Entry 8UN1 (electron microscopy, 3.90 A resolution); this record covers chains I and J of the 21 polymer chains in the assembly.

== Chain I ==
Name: T33-ml23-redesigned-CutA-fold
Source organism: synthetic construct
Chain sequence (101 residues; numbered 17 to 117; the number before each row is that of its first residue):
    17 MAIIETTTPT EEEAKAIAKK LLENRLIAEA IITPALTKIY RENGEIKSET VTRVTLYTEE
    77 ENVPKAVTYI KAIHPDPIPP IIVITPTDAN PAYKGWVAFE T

== Chain J ==
Name: T33-ml23-redesigned-tandem-BMC-T-fold
Source organism: synthetic construct
Chain sequence (190 residues; each row starts with the number of its first residue):
    16 DPERPALGIL ELSSYARGVK VADAALKAAP VKLLKCEPVE PGRALIMLLG EPEDVAKAMI
    76 AALDVAGLGS GNLIDYALIP EIHPQLLPFL KEYKKSEPIK DPNKAIIVAE VSTVAAAIEA
   136 ADVALRLANV ELTSMRLAEH IGGRASFTLI GDKEDVEKAA RAIRGVAGER LLDLEIIEKP
   196 VEALIGNEFF
Unresolved in the structure: 204-205

== Interface between chain I and chain J ==
Residue-residue contacts (8):
  Lys81(I) with Met74(J), hydrogen bond (side chain-backbone); Ile75(J)
  Tyr85(I) with Glu68(J), hydrogen bond
  Lys87(I) with Pro95(J)
  Ala88(I) with Pro67(J); Glu68(J)
  Pro93(I) with Arg141(J)
  Ile94(I) with Arg141(J)
Other interface residues (no listed pair), chain I (9 interface residues in all): Pro80, Thr84, Ile89
Other interface residues (no listed pair), chain J (10 interface residues in all): Ala71, Leu78, Tyr91, Leu93

== Overview ==
9 residues of chain I face 10 of chain J across their interface, with 2 hydrogen bonds. Polar pairs include
Lys81(I)-Met74(J) and Tyr85(I)-Glu68(J).
Chain I is T33-ml23-redesigned-CutA-fold and chain J is T33-ml23-redesigned-tandem-BMC-T-fold, both from
synthetic construct; the structure, T33-ml23 Assembly Intermediate - Designed Tetrahedral Protein Cage Using
Machine Learning Algorithms, was determined by electron microscopy (same publication as 8UF0, 8UI2, 8UJA,
8UKM, 8UMP and 8UMR).
